Entry 7V8Q (X-ray diffraction, 3.20 A resolution); this record covers chains A and B of the 3 polymer chains in the assembly.

Chain A:
Name: 14A fab light chain
Organism: Mus musculus
Notes: antibody fragment or engineered binder
Chain sequence (217 residues; numbered 1 to 217; the number before each row is that of its first residue):
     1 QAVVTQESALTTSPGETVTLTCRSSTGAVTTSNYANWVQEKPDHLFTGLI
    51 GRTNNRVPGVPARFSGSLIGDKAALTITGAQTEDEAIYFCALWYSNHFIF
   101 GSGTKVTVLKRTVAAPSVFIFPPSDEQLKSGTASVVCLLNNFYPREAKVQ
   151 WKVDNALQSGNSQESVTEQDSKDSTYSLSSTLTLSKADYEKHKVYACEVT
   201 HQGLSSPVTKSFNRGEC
Disulfide bonds: C22-C90, C137-C197

Chain B:
Name: 14A fab heavy chain
Organism: Mus musculus
Notes: antibody fragment or engineered binder
Chain sequence (229 residues; row label = number of the first residue in the row):
     1 MEVKLLQSGGGLVQPGGSLKLSCAASGIDFSGYWMSWVRRAPGKGLEWIG
    51 EITPDSSTINYAPSLKDEFIISRDNAKNTLYLQMTKVRSDDTALYYCVSY
   101 YEGFAYWGQGTLVTVSAASTKGPSVFPLAPSSKSTSGGTAALGCLVKDYF
   151 PEPVTVSWNSGALTSGVHTFPAVLQSSGLYSLSSVVTVPSSSLGTQTYIC
   201 NVNHKPSNTKVDKKVEPKSCDKTENLYFQ
Not modelled in the structure: 131, 221-229
Disulfide bonds: C23-C97, C144-C200

How chain A and chain B interact:
Residue-residue contacts (69):
  N36(A) - G103(B)
  N36(A) - F104(B)
  V38(A) - F104(B)  hydrophobic
  V38(A) - W107(B)  hydrophobic
  E40(A) - R40(B)  salt bridge
  H44(A) - L94(B)
  H44(A) - Y96(B)
  F46(A) - L46(B)  hydrophobic
  F46(A) - Y96(B)  hydrophobic
  F46(A) - W107(B)  hydrophobic
  G48(A) - F104(B)  hydrogen bond (backbone-backbone)
  G48(A) - W107(B)
  G51(A) - E102(B)  hydrogen bond (backbone-backbone)
  R52(A) - E102(B)
  N55(A) - E102(B)
  R56(A) - E102(B)
  V57(A) - Y101(B)
  V57(A) - A105(B)  hydrophobic
  P58(A) - Y101(B)  hydrophobic
  F89(A) - G45(B)
  F89(A) - L46(B)
  W93(A) - E51(B)
  W93(A) - N60(B)
  N96(A) - N60(B)
  H97(A) - W48(B)
  H97(A) - Y61(B)
  H97(A) - P63(B)
  F98(A) - W48(B)
  F98(A) - Y100(B)
  F100(A) - V38(B)  hydrophobic
  F100(A) - L46(B)
  F100(A) - W48(B)
  F119(A) - T139(B)
  F119(A) - A141(B)  hydrophobic
  F121(A) - L128(B)
  F121(A) - A129(B)
  F121(A) - A141(B)
  P122(A) - A129(B)
  S124(A) - F126(B)
  S124(A) - P127(B)
  E126(A) - P127(B)
  Q127(A) - F126(B)
  S134(A) - L145(B)
  S134(A) - K147(B)
  V136(A) - L128(B)  hydrophobic
  L138(A) - A141(B)  hydrophobic
  L138(A) - F170(B)  hydrophobic
  L138(A) - V185(B)  hydrophobic
  N140(A) - H168(B)
  N140(A) - T187(B)
  N141(A) - H168(B)  hydrogen bond
  Q163(A) - V173(B)
  Q163(A) - L174(B)  hydrogen bond (side chain-backbone)
  Q163(A) - Q175(B)
  E164(A) - V173(B)
  S165(A) - F170(B)
  S165(A) - P171(B)  hydrogen bond (side chain-backbone)
  S165(A) - V173(B)
  V166(A) - P171(B)
  T167(A) - F170(B)
  S177(A) - H168(B)  hydrogen bond
  S177(A) - F170(B)
  L178(A) - F170(B)
  S179(A) - F170(B)
  S179(A) - S183(B)  hydrogen bond
  E216(A) - K218(B)
  C217(A) - S132(B)
  C217(A) - K218(B)  hydrogen bond
  C217(A) - C220(B)  disulfide
Other interface residues (no listed pair), chain A (42 interface residues in all): T47, I50, G215
Other interface residues (no listed pair), chain B (44 interface residues in all): E47, A62, P130, A140, L142, K213
Disulfides between the chains: C217(A)-C220(B)

Summary:
42 residues of chain A face 44 of chain B across their interface; the contacts include 1 disulfide bond, 8
hydrogen bonds and 1 salt bridge. Among the polar pairs are E40(A)-R40(B), N141(A)-H168(B) and
Q163(A)-L174(B).
Chain A is 14A fab light chain and chain B is 14A fab heavy chain, both from Mus musculus; the structure,
Crystal structure of antibody 14A in complex with MUC1 Glycopeptide(GlycoT), was determined by X-ray
diffraction.
